PDB entry 7TNS | electron microscopy, 6.70 A resolution (low resolution: residue-level contacts below are approximate; hydrogen-bond / salt-bridge calls are withheld) | chains E5 and E6 of the 101 polymer chains in the assembly

== Chain E5 ==
Name: Tubulin beta chain
Organism: Toxoplasma gondii
UniProtKB: A0A125YWG5 (A0A125YWG5_TOXGM); numbering as in UniProt (aligned over 1-449)
Amino-acid sequence (449 residues; each row starts with the number of its first residue):
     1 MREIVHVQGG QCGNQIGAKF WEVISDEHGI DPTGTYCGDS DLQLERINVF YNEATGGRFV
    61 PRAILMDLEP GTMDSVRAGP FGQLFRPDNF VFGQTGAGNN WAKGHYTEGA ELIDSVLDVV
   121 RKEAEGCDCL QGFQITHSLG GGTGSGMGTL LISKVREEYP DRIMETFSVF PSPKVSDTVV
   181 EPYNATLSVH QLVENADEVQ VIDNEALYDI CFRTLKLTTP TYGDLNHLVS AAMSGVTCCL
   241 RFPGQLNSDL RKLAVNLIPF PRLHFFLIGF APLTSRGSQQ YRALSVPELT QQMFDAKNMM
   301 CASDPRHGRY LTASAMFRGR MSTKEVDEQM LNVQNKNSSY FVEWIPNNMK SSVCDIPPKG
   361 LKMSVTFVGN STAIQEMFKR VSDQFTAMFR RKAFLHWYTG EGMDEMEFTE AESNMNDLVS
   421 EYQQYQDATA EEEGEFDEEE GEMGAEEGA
Not modelled in the structure: 427-449
Disulfide bonds: C238-C354

== Chain E6 ==
Name: Tubulin alpha chain
Organism: Toxoplasma gondii
UniProtKB: P10873 (TBA_TOXGO); residues 1-453 here = UniProt positions 1-453
Amino-acid sequence (453 residues; numbered 1 to 453; the number before each row is that of its first residue):
     1 MREVISIHVG QAGIQIGNAC WELFCLEHGI QPDGQMPSDK TIGGGDDAFN TFFSETGAGK
    61 HVPRCVFLDL EPTVVDEVRT GTYRHLFHPE QLISGKEDAA NNFARGHYTI GKEIVDLSLD
   121 RIRKLADNCT GLQGFLMFNA VGGGTGSGLG CLLLERLSVD YGKKSKLNFC SWPSPQVSTA
   181 VVEPYNSVLS THSLLEHTDV AVMLDNEAIY DICRRNLDIE RPTYTNLNRL IAQVISSLTA
   241 SLRFDGALNV DVTEFQTNLV PYPRIHFMLS SYAPIISAEK AYHEQLSVAE ITNSAFEPAS
   301 MMAKCDPRHG KYMACCLMYR GDVVPKDVNA AVATIKTKRT IQFVDWCPTG FKCGINYQPP
   361 TVVPGGDLAK VMRAVCMISN STAIAEVFSR MDHKFDLMYA KRAFVHWYVG EGMEEGEFSE
   421 AREDLAALEK DYEEVGIETA EGEGEEEGYG DEY
Not modelled in the structure: 38-46, 438-453
Curated features (UniProtKB/Swiss-Prot):
  - active site: E254
  - binding site (GTP): Q11, E71, G144, T145, T179, N206, N228
  - binding site (Mg(2+)): E71
  - site: Y453 (Involved in polymerization)
  - modified residue: K40 (N6-acetyllysine)

== How chain E5 and chain E6 interact ==
Pairs across the interface (54; chain E5 residue first):
  Q11(E5) - L248(E6)
  Q15(E5) - A247(E6)
  E69(E5) - D251(E6)
  P70(E5) - R2(E6)
  S75(E5) - D245(E6)
  G93(E5) - R2(E6)
  Q94(E5) - R2(E6)
  Q94(E5) - G131(E6)
  T95(E5) - R2(E6)
  G98(E5) - T257(E6)
  N99(E5) - E254(E6)
  N99(E5) - T257(E6)
  N99(E5) - N258(E6)
  K174(E5) - K336(E6)
  V175(E5) - N329(E6)
  V175(E5) - V332(E6)
  V175(E5) - A333(E6)
  S176(E5) - T349(E6)
  S176(E5) - F351(E6)
  D177(E5) - F351(E6)
  D177(E5) - K352(E6)
  D177(E5) - C353(E6)
  T178(E5) - K352(E6)
  V179(E5) - N258(E6)
  V179(E5) - T349(E6)
  V179(E5) - G350(E6)
  V179(E5) - F351(E6)
  V179(E5) - K352(E6)
  E181(E5) - T349(E6)
  E205(E5) - N329(E6)
  Y208(E5) - P325(E6)
  Y208(E5) - K326(E6)
  Y208(E5) - N329(E6)
  F212(E5) - K326(E6)
  T219(E5) - V324(E6)
  P220(E5) - P325(E6)
  P220(E5) - K326(E6)
  T221(E5) - P325(E6)
  Y222(E5) - L248(E6)
  Q384(E5) - P348(E6)
  Q384(E5) - T349(E6)
  M388(E5) - W346(E6)
  R391(E5) - Y262(E6)
  R391(E5) - E434(E6)
  K392(E5) - Y262(E6)
  A393(E5) - Y262(E6)
  F394(E5) - V260(E6)
  F394(E5) - P261(E6)
  F394(E5) - W346(E6)
  H396(E5) - P261(E6)
  H396(E5) - Y262(E6)
  H396(E5) - P263(E6)
  W397(E5) - Q256(E6)
  W397(E5) - V260(E6)
Also at the interface, not in a pair above, chain E5 (35 interface residues in all): K103, V180, A387
Also at the interface, not in a pair above, chain E6 (36 interface residues in all): T130, Q133, K163, D199, G246, T253, C347

== In short ==
The interface between chain E5 and chain E6 involves 35 residues on one side and 36 on the other. From
UniProt: active-site residue E254(E6), 7 GTP-binding residues and Mg2+-binding residue E71(E6) on chain E6.
Chain E5 is Tubulin beta chain and chain E6 is Tubulin alpha chain, both from Toxoplasma gondii; the
structure, Subpellicular microtubule from detergent-extract Toxoplasma gondii cells, was determined by
electron microscopy together with 7TNQ and 7TNT from the same study.
